Entry 6I1S (X-ray diffraction, 1.52 A resolution); this record covers chains A and B.

Chain A:
Name: Activin receptor type-1
Organism: Homo sapiens
Notes: EC 2.7.11.30
UniProtKB: Q04771 (ACVR1_HUMAN); residue numbers follow UniProt; this construct covers 172-499
Amino-acid sequence (330 residues; each row starts with the number of its first residue):
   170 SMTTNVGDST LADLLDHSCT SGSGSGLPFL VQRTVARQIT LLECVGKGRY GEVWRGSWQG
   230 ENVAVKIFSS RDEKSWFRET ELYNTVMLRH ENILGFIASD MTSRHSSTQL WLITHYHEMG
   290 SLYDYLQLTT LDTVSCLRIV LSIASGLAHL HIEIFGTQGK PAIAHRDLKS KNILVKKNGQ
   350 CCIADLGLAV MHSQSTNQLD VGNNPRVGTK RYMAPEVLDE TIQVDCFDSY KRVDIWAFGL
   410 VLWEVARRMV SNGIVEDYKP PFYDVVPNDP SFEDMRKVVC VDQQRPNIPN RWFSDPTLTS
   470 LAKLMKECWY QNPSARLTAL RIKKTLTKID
Disordered / not traced: 187-191, 273-275
Sequence notes: expression tag (170-171)
Residues lining bound ligands: FKBP12 (E26; (4S,5R,6Z,9S,10S,12E)-16-(ethylamino)-4,5-dimethyl-9,10,18-tris(oxidanyl)-3-oxabicyclo[12.4.0]octadeca-1(14),6,12,15,17-pentaene-2,8-dione): V214, G215, Y219, V222, A233, K235, L263, T283, H284, Y285, H286, E287, G289, S290, K340, N341, L343, A353, D354
UniProt features mapped onto this chain:
  - active site: D336 (Proton acceptor)
  - binding site (ATP): V214 to V222, K235
  - natural variant: P197 to F198 (sequence variant, change not given here; In FOP), R202 (R202I: In FOP), R206 (R206H: In FOP), Q207 (Q207E: In FOP), G328 (G328E: In FOP; G328R: In FOP; G328W: In FOP), G356 (G356D: In FOP), R375 (R375P: In FOP)
  - mutagenesis: T203 (T203V: Almost complete loss of alcaline phosphatase induction; in association with A-325), Q207 (Q207D: Strong induction of SMAD1 phosphorylation), G325 (G325A: Almost complete loss of alcaline phosphatase induction; in association with V-203)
From the paper describing this entry:
  - binding site for FKBP12: K235, T283, H286, K340, A353

Chain B:
Name: Peptidyl-prolyl cis-trans isomerase FKBP1A
Organism: Homo sapiens
Notes: EC 5.2.1.8
UniProtKB: P62942 (FKB1A_HUMAN); residue numbers follow UniProt; this construct covers 1-108
Amino-acid sequence (109 residues; row label = number of the first residue in the row; numbering starts at 0):
     0 SMGVQVETIS PGDGRTFPKR GQTCVVHYTG MLEDGKKFDS SRDRNKPFKF MLGKQEVIRG
    60 WEEGVAQMSV GQRAKLTISP DYAYGATGHP GIIPPHATLV FDVELLKLE
Sequence notes: expression tag (0)
UniProt features mapped onto this chain:
  - modified residue: K53 (N6-acetyllysine)

How chain A and chain B interact:
Pairs across the interface - 38 pairs, chain A then chain B:
  P197(A) with D38(B); R43(B)
  F198(A) with F37(B); D38(B), hydrogen bond (backbone-side chain); Y83(B); H88(B); I91(B), hydrophobic; I92(B), hydrophobic
  L199(A) with Y27(B), hydrophobic; D38(B), hydrogen bond (backbone-side chain); W60(B), hydrophobic; Y83(B); F100(B), hydrophobic
  V200(A) with R43(B); F47(B), hydrophobic
  Q201(A) with H88(B), hydrogen bond
  R202(A) with E55(B); I57(B); Y83(B)
  T203(A) with F47(B); E55(B), hydrogen bond (side chain-backbone); V56(B)
  R206(A) with K53(B), hydrogen bond (backbone-side chain); Q54(B), hydrogen bond (side chain-backbone)
  Q207(A) with K53(B); E55(B), hydrogen bond
  W245(A) with P89(B), hydrophobic
  F246(A) with P89(B), hydrophobic
  T249(A) with H88(B); P89(B)
  E250(A) with P89(B); G90(B)
  N253(A) with H88(B); P89(B), hydrogen bond (side chain-backbone); I91(B)
  T254(A) with G90(B)
  S268(A) with H88(B), hydrogen bond (backbone-side chain)
  M270(A) with T86(B)
Other interface residues (no listed pair), chain A (20 interface residues in all): N174, V175, D269
Other interface residues (no listed pair), chain B (20 interface residues in all): K48

Summary:
The chain A/chain B interface involves 20 residues from each chain, with 9 hydrogen bonds. Among the polar
pairs are F198(A)-D38(B), L199(A)-D38(B) and Q201(A)-H88(B). Chain A binds FKBP12. From the paper: a binding
site for FKBP12 at K235(A), T283(A) and H286(A) among others.
Chain A is Activin receptor type-1 and chain B is Peptidyl-prolyl cis-trans isomerase FKBP1A, both from Homo
sapiens; the structure, Crystal structure of the ACVR1 (ALK2) kinase in complex with FKBP12 and the inhibitor
E6201, was determined by X-ray diffraction.
